4ZPK - chains A and D of the 4 polymer chains in the assembly; structure by X-ray diffraction, 3.60 A resolution.

# Chain A
Protein: Aryl hydrocarbon receptor nuclear translocator
Organism: Mus musculus
UniProt: P53762 (ARNT_MOUSE); residues 82-464 here = UniProt positions 82-464
Amino-acid sequence (384 residues; each row starts with the number of its first residue):
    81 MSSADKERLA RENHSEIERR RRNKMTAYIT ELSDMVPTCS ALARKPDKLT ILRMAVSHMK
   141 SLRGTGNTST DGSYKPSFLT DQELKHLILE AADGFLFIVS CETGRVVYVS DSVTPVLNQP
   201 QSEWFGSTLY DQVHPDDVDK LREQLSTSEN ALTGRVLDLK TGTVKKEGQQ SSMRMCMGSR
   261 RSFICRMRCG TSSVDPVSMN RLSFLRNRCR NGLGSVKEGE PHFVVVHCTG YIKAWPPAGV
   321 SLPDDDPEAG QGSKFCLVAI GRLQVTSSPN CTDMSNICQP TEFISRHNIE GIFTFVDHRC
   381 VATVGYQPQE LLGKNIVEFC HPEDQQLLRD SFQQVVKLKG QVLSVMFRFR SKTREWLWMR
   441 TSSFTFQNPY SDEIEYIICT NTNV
Disordered / not traced: 81-86, 143-156, 228-258, 272-300, 314-334, 346-360
Construct notes: initiating methionine (81)

# Chain D
Molecule: 21-nt DNA strand
Sequence (21 nucleotides; numbered 1 to 21; the number before each row is that of its first residue):
     1 CACGACCCGC ACGTACGCAG C

# How chain A and chain D interact
Contacting residue pairs (7):
  His-94(A) with DC8(D), base contact; DG9(D), base contact; DC10(D), base contact
  Glu-98(A) with DC10(D), hydrogen bond to the base; DA11(D), hydrogen bond to the base
  Arg-101(A) with DC8(D), sugar contact; DG9(D), salt bridge to the phosphate
Also at the interface, not in a pair above, chain A (5 interface residues in all): Ile-97, Arg-102
Also at the interface, not in a pair above, chain D (5 interface residues in all): DC12

# Summary
The chain A/chain D interface involves 5 residues from each chain; the contacts include 2 hydrogen bonds and 1
salt bridge. Polar pairs include Glu-98(A)/DC10(D), Glu-98(A)/DA11(D) and Arg-101(A)/DG9(D).
Here chain A is Aryl hydrocarbon receptor nuclear translocator (Mus musculus) and chain D is a 21-nt DNA
strand. Entry 4ZPK (Crystal Structure of the Heterodimeric HIF-2a:ARNT Complex with HRE DNA) was determined by
X-ray diffraction (same publication as 4ZP4, 4ZPH, 4ZPR and 4ZQD).
